6RCC - chain X; structure by X-ray diffraction, 1.43 A resolution.

# Chain X
Name: Adhesin P1
Source organism: Mycoplasma genitalium G37
Reference sequence: P20796 (ADP1_MYCGE); residues 32-132 here correspond to UniProt positions 1251-1351 (UniProt number = residue number + 1219)
Chain sequence (101 residues; numbered 32 to 132; the number before each row is that of its first residue):
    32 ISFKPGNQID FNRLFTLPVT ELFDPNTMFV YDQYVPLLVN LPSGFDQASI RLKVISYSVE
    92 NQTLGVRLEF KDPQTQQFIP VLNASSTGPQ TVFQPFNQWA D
Disordered / not traced: 114-116
What the authors report for this chain:
  - conformationally variable residues (loop rearrangement): Pro111 to Pro120

# In short
From the paper: conformational variability at Pro111.
Chain X is Adhesin P1 (Mycoplasma genitalium G37); the structure, Domain C P140 Mycoplasma genitalium, was
determined by X-ray diffraction, deposited together with 6RCD.
